PDB entry 3ORV | X-ray diffraction, 1.91 A resolution | chains E and F of the 6 polymer chains in the assembly

# Chain E
Name: Methylamine dehydrogenase light chain
From: Paracoccus denitrificans
Notes: EC 1.4.99.3; engineered mutation(s): Trp57 is hydroxylated at C7
UniProtKB: P22619 (DHML_PARDE); residues 1-131 here correspond to UniProt positions 58-188 (UniProt number = residue number + 57)
Chain sequence (137 residues; row label = number of the first residue in the row):
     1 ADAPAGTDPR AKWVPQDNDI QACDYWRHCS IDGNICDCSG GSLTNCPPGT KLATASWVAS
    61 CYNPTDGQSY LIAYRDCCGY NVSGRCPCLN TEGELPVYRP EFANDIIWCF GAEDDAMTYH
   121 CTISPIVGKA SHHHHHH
Unresolved in the structure: 1-6, 131-137
Differences from the reference sequence: expression tag (132-137)
Modified residues: Trp57 (7-hydroxy-l-tryptophan; 0AF)
Disulfides: Cys23-Cys88, Cys29-Cys61, Cys36-Cys121, Cys38-Cys86, Cys46-Cys77, Cys78-Cys109
Swiss-Prot annotation at these positions:
  - modified residue: Trp57 (Tryptophylquinone)
  - cross-link: Trp57 to Trp108 (Tryptophan tryptophylquinone (Trp-Trp))

# Chain F
Name: Methylamine dehydrogenase heavy chain
From: Paracoccus denitrificans
Notes: EC 1.4.99.3
UniProtKB: A1BB97 (A1BB97_PARDP); residues 1-386 here correspond to UniProt positions 32-417 (UniProt number = residue number + 31)
Chain sequence (386 residues; row label = number of the first residue in the row):
     1 QDAPEAETQA QETQGQAAAR AAAADLAAGQ DDEPRILEAP APDARRVYVN DPAHFAAVTQ
    61 QFVIDGEAGR VIGMIDGGFL PNPVVADDGS FIAHASTVFS RIARGERTDY VEVFDPVTLL
   121 PTADIELPDA PRFLVGTYPW MTSLTPDGKT LLFYQFSPAP AVGVVDLEGK AFKRMLDVPD
   181 CYHIFPTAPD TFFMHCRDGS LAKVAFGTEG TPEITHTEVF HPEDEFLINH PAYSQKAGRL
   241 VWPTYTGKIH QIDLSSGDAK FLPAVEALTE AERADGWRPG GWQQVAYHRA LDRIYLLVDQ
   301 RDEWRHKTAS RFVVVLDAKT GERLAKFEMG HEIDSINVSQ DEKPLLYALS TGDKTLYIHD
   361 AESGEELRSV NQLGHGPQVI TTADMG
Unresolved in the structure: 1-10
Disulfides: Cys181-Cys196

# How chain E and chain F interact
Contacting residue pairs (81):
  Pro9(E) with Arg305(F), hydrogen bond (backbone-side chain); Thr308(F)
  Arg10(E) with Asp299(F), salt bridge; Gln300(F); Arg301(F); Asp302(F), hydrogen bond (backbone-backbone); Arg305(F); Thr308(F); Ala309(F), hydrogen bond (side chain-backbone); Arg311(F); Glu332(F), salt bridge
  Ala11(E) with Arg305(F)
  Lys12(E) with Asp302(F)
  Trp13(E) with Arg305(F)
  Asp32(E) with Phe55(F)
  Gly79(E) with Ala103(F); Arg104(F)
  Tyr80(E) with Ala103(F)
  Asn81(E) with Ala56(F); Ala57(F), hydrogen bond (side chain-backbone); Ala103(F)
  Val82(E) with His54(F); Phe55(F); Ala56(F), hydrophobic
  Asn90(E) with Arg305(F), hydrogen bond
  Thr91(E) with Trp304(F), hydrogen bond (side chain-backbone); His306(F); Lys307(F)
  Glu92(E) with Trp304(F)
  Gly93(E) with Trp304(F)
  Glu94(E) with Tyr245(F), hydrogen bond (backbone-side chain); Trp304(F); His306(F), salt bridge; Lys307(F), salt bridge
  Leu95(E) with Phe226(F), hydrophobic; Tyr245(F); Trp304(F), hydrophobic
  Pro96(E) with Phe226(F), hydrophobic; Leu227(F); Asn229(F); Tyr245(F)
  Val97(E) with Phe133(F), hydrophobic; Tyr138(F), hydrophobic; Tyr182(F); His183(F); Asn229(F), hydrogen bond (backbone-side chain)
  Tyr98(E) with Tyr182(F), hydrophobic; His195(F); Arg197(F); His221(F); Glu225(F), hydrogen bond (side chain-backbone); Phe226(F); Leu227(F), hydrogen bond (side chain-backbone)
  Arg99(E) with Glu223(F), hydrogen bond (side chain-backbone); Phe226(F)
  Pro100(E) with Phe156(F), hydrophobic; Tyr182(F)
  Asn104(E) with Lys307(F), hydrogen bond
  Asp105(E) with Val135(F); Gly136(F), hydrogen bond (backbone-backbone); Tyr138(F), hydrogen bond; Asn229(F), hydrogen bond; Trp282(F); Lys307(F), salt bridge
  Ile106(E) with Phe133(F), hydrophobic; Leu134(F); Val135(F), hydrophobic
  Ile107(E) with Phe55(F), hydrophobic; Leu80(F), hydrophobic; Leu134(F), hydrogen bond (backbone-backbone)
  Trp108(E) with Phe156(F), hydrophobic
  Phe110(E) with Phe156(F), hydrophobic; Ser157(F)
  Met117(E) with Phe79(F); Arg107(F); Leu134(F), hydrophobic
  Thr118(E) with Phe79(F); Phe99(F); Ala103(F), hydrogen bond (side chain-backbone)
  Tyr119(E) with Phe55(F), hydrophobic; Phe79(F)
Interface residues without a listed pair, chain E (33 interface residues in all): Gly33, Leu89, Glu101
Interface residues without a listed pair, chain F (43 interface residues in all): Met141, Ser310

# Overview
The interface between chain E and chain F involves 33 residues on one side and 43 on the other, with 17
hydrogen bonds and 5 salt bridges. Among the polar pairs are Arg10(E)-Asp299(F), Arg10(E)-Glu332(F) and
Glu94(E)-His306(F).
Here chain E is Methylamine dehydrogenase light chain and chain F is Methylamine dehydrogenase heavy chain,
both from Paracoccus denitrificans. Entry 3ORV (Crystal Structure of the Y294H-MauG/pre-Methylamine
Dehydrogenase Complex) was determined by X-ray diffraction.
